8E79 - chains C and P of the 9 polymer chains in the assembly; structure by electron microscopy, 3.71 A resolution.

Chain C:
Name: DNA-directed RNA polymerase subunit beta
Source organism: Mycobacterium tuberculosis
Notes: EC 2.7.7.6
UniProt: A5U052 (RPOB_MYCTA); residues 7-1178 here correspond to UniProt positions 6-1177 (UniProt number = residue number - 1)
Sequence (1172 residues; row label = number of the first residue in the row):
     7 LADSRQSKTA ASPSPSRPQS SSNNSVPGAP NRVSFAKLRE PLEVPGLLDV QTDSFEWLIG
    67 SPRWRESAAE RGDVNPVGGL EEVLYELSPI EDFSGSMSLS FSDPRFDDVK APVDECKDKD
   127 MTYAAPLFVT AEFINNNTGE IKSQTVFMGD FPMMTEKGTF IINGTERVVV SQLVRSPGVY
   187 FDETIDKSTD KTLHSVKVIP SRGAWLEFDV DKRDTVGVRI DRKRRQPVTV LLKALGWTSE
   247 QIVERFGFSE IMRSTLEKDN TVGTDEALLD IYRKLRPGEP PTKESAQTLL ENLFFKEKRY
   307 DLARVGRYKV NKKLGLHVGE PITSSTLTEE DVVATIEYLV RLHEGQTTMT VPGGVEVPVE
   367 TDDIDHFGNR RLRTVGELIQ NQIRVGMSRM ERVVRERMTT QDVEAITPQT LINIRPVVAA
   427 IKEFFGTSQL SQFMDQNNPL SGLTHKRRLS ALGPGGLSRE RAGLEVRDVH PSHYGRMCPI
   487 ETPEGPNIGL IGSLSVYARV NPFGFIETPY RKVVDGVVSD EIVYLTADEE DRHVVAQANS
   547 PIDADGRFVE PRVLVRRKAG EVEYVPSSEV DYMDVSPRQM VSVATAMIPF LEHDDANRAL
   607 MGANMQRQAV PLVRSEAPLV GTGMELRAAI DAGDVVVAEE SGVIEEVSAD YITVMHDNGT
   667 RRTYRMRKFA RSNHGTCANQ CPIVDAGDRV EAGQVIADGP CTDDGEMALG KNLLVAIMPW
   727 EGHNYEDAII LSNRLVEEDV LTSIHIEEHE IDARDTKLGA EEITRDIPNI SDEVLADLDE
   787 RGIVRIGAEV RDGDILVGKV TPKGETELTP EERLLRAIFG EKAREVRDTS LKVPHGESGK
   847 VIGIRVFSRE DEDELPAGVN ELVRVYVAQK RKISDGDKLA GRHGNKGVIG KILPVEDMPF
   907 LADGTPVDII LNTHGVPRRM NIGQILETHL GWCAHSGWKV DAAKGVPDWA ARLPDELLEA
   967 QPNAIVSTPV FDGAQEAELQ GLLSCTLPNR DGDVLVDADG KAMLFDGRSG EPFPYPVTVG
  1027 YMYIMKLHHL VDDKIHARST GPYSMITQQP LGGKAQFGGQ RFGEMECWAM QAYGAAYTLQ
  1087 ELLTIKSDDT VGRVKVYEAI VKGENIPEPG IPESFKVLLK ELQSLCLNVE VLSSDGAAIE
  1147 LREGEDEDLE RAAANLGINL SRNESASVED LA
Not modelled in the structure: 7-29, 811-829, 1140-1178

Chain P:
Molecule: 54-nt DNA strand
Sequence (54 nucleotides; numbered 101 to 154; the number before each row is that of its first residue):
   101 CCGGCATGAG AGGATAAAAT ACTATATCCT GGTTAAAGGG TTTTCTTTCT GACG
Not modelled in the structure: 101-109, 147-154

Chain C / chain P interface:
Pairs across the interface (9; chain C residue first):
  Lys218(C) with DA118(P), salt bridge to the phosphate
  Asn419(C) with DG138(P), hydrogen bond to the phosphate
  Arg421(C) with DA137(P), phosphate contact; DG138(P), salt bridge to the phosphate
  Ala425(C) with DA137(P), phosphate contact
  Phe439(C) with DG132(P), sugar contact
  Gly1059(C) with DT130(P), phosphate contact
  Lys1060(C) with DT130(P), hydrogen bond to the phosphate
  Arg1067(C) with DC128(P), salt bridge to the phosphate
Interface residues without a listed pair, chain C (15 interface residues in all): Arg173, Pro422, Lys428, Arg467, Gln1066, Gly1069, Glu1070
Interface residues without a listed pair, chain P (11 interface residues in all): DT125, DT127, DC129, DT133, DA136

Summary:
The interface between chain C and chain P involves 15 residues on one side and 11 on the other, with 2
hydrogen bonds and 3 salt bridges. Among the polar pairs are Asn419(C)-DG138(P), Lys1060(C)-DT130(P) and
Lys218(C)-DA118(P).
Here chain C is DNA-directed RNA polymerase subunit beta (Mycobacterium tuberculosis) and chain P is a 54-nt
DNA strand. Entry 8E79 (Mycobacterium tuberculosis RNAP paused elongation complex with Escherichia coli NusG
transcription factor) was determined by electron microscopy (same publication as 8E74, 8E82, 8E8M and 8E95).
